Entry 1FTE (X-ray diffraction, 2.40 A resolution); this record covers chains A and B of the 3 polymer chains in the assembly.

Chain A:
Protein: Acyl carrier protein synthase
Source organism: Streptococcus pneumoniae
Notes: EC 2.7.8.7
Reference sequence: P0A2W6 (ACPS_STRPN); residues 1003-1122 here correspond to UniProt positions 1-120 (UniProt number = residue number - 1002)
Amino-acid sequence (122 residues; numbered 1001 to 1122; the number before each row is that of its first residue):
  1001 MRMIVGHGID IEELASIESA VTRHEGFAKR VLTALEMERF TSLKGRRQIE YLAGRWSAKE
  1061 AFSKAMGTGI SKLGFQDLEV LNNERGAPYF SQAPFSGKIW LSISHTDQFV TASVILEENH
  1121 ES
Disordered / not traced: 1001-1002, 1119-1122
Sequence notes: cloning artifact (1001-1002); conflict Leu1035 (Gln33 in P0A2W6)

Chain B:
Protein: Acyl carrier protein synthase
Source organism: Streptococcus pneumoniae
Notes: EC 2.7.8.7
Reference sequence: P0A2W6 (ACPS_STRPN); residues 2003-2122 here correspond to UniProt positions 1-120 (UniProt number = residue number - 2002)
Amino-acid sequence (122 residues; row label = number of the first residue in the row):
  2001 MRMIVGHGID IEELASIESA VTRHEGFAKR VLTALEMERF TSLKGRRQIE YLAGRWSAKE
  2061 AFSKAMGTGI SKLGFQDLEV LNNERGAPYF SQAPFSGKIW LSISHTDQFV TASVILEENH
  2121 ES
Disordered / not traced: 2001-2002, 2119-2122
Sequence notes: cloning artifact (2001-2002); conflict Leu2035 (Gln33 in P0A2W6)

Chain A / chain B interface:
Contacting residue pairs (34):
  Met1003(A) - Glu2117(B)
  Ile1004(A) - Trp2100(B)
  Ile1004(A) - Ile2115(B)  hydrophobic
  Ile1004(A) - Glu2117(B)  hydrogen bond (backbone-side chain)
  Val1005(A) - Trp2100(B)
  Gly1006(A) - Trp2100(B)
  His1007(A) - Ser2102(B)
  His1007(A) - Ser2113(B)  hydrogen bond
  His1007(A) - Ile2115(B)
  Gly1008(A) - Ser2102(B)
  Ile1009(A) - Ser2102(B)  hydrogen bond (backbone-side chain)
  Ile1009(A) - Ser2104(B)
  Ile1009(A) - Thr2111(B)
  Ile1009(A) - Ala2112(B)  hydrophobic
  Ile1009(A) - Ser2113(B)
  Asp1010(A) - Ser2104(B)
  Ile1011(A) - Ser2104(B)  hydrogen bond (backbone-side chain)
  Ile1011(A) - His2105(B)
  Ile1011(A) - Thr2106(B)
  Ile1011(A) - Thr2111(B)
  Glu1013(A) - Thr2106(B)
  Glu1013(A) - Asp2107(B)
  Glu1013(A) - Gln2108(B)
  Lys1064(A) - Ser2102(B)  hydrogen bond
  Lys1064(A) - Ile2103(B)  hydrogen bond (side chain-backbone)
  Lys1064(A) - Ser2104(B)
  Gly1067(A) - Arg2085(B)
  Thr1068(A) - Arg2085(B)
  Gly1069(A) - Arg2085(B)
  Ile1070(A) - Arg2085(B)  hydrogen bond (backbone-backbone)
  Phe1109(A) - Thr2106(B)
  Phe1109(A) - Gln2108(B)
  Phe1109(A) - Phe2109(B)  hydrophobic
  Ile1115(A) - Ile2115(B)  hydrophobic
Interface residues without a listed pair, chain A (19 interface residues in all): Glu1012, Ser1016
Interface residues without a listed pair, chain B (19 interface residues in all): Ile2004, Gly2086, Ala2087, Leu2101

Summary:
Chain A and chain B each contribute 19 residues to their interface; the contacts include 7 hydrogen bonds.
Polar pairs include Ile1004(A)-Glu2117(B), His1007(A)-Ser2113(B) and Ile1009(A)-Ser2102(B).
Chain A and chain B are both Acyl carrier protein synthase (Streptococcus pneumoniae); the structure, Crystal
structure of streptococcus pneumoniae acyl carrier protein synthase (native 1), was determined by X-ray
diffraction (same publication as 1FTF and 1FTH).
